6X9K - chains A and C of the 3 polymer chains in the assembly; structure by X-ray diffraction, 2.65 A resolution.

# Chain A
Protein: DNA (cytosine-5)-methyltransferase 1
From: Homo sapiens
Notes: EC 2.1.1.37
Reference sequence: P26358 (DNMT1_HUMAN), isoform P26358-3; residues 729-1600 here correspond to UniProt positions 393-1264 (UniProt number = residue number - 336)
Amino-acid sequence (874 residues; numbered 727 to 1600; the number before each row is that of its first residue):
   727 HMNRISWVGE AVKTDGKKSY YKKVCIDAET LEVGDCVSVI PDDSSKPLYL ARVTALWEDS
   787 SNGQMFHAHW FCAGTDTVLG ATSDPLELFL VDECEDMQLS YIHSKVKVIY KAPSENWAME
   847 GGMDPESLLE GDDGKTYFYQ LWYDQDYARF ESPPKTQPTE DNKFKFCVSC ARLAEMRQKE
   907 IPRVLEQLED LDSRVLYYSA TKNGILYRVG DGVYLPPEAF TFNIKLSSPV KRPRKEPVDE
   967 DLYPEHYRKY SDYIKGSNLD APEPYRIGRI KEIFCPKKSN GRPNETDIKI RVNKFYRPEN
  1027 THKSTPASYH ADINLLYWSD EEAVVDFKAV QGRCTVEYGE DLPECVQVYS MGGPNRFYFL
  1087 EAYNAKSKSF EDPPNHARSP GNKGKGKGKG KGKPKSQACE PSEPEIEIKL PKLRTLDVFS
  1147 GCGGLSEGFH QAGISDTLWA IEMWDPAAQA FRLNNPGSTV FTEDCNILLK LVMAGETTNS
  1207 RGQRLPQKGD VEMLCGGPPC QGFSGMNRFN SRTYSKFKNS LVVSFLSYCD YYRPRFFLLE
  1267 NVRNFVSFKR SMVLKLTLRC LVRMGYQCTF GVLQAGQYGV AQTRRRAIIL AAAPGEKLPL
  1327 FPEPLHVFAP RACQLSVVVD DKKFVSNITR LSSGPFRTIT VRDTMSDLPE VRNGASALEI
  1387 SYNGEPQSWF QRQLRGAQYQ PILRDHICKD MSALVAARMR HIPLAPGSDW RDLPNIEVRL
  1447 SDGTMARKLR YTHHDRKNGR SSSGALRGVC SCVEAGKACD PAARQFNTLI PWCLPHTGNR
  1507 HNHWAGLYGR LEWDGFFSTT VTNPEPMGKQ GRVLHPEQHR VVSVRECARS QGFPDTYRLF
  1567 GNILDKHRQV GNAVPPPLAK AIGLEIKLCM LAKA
Not modelled in the structure: 727-729, 1106-1134
Construct notes: expression tag (727-728)
Ion coordination: Zn2+ site 1: His-793, Cys-820, Cys-893, Cys-896; Zn2+ site 2: Cys-1476, Cys-1478, Cys-1485, His-1502
Ligand contacts: UXM ((2R)-2-{[6-(4-aminopiperidin-1-yl)-3,5-dicyano-4-ethylpyridin-2-yl]sulfanyl}-2-phenylacetamide): Ser-1230, His-1507, Trp-1510, Lys-1535
What the authors report for this chain:
  - binding site for UXM: His-1507
  - mutagenesis - H1507Y (>350-fold): decreased binding to UXM
  - catalytic residues: Cys-1226 (citing earlier work)

# Chain C
Molecule: 12-nt DNA strand
Sequence (12 nucleotides; numbered 1 to 12; the number before each row is that of its first residue):
     1 GAGGCCGCCT GC
Modified / non-standard residues: 5CM (5-methyl-2'-deoxy-cytidine-5'-monophosphate) at position 6

# How chain A and chain C interact
Pairs across the interface - 21 pairs, chain A then chain C:
  Met-1232(A) with DT10(C), sugar contact
  Met-1417(A) with DG3(C), phosphate contact
  Ser-1418(A) with DG3(C), hydrogen bond to the phosphate
  Leu-1420(A) with DG4(C), phosphate contact
  Arg-1424(A) with DG4(C), salt bridge to the phosphate
  Arg-1490(A) with DG4(C), hydrogen bond to the phosphate; DC5(C), salt bridge to the phosphate
  Trp-1498(A) with DC5(C), phosphate contact
  Cys-1499(A) with DC5(C), hydrogen bond to the phosphate; 5CM_6(C), phosphate contact
  Leu-1500(A) with 5CM_6(C), base contact
  His-1502(A) with 5CM_6(C), salt bridge to the phosphate
  Thr-1503(A) with 5CM_6(C), phosphate contact
  Arg-1506(A) with DG7(C), salt bridge to the phosphate
  His-1507(A) with 5CM_6(C), sugar contact; DG7(C), salt bridge to the phosphate
  Trp-1510(A) with 5CM_6(C), base contact
  Met-1533(A) with DG4(C), phosphate contact; DC5(C), base contact; 5CM_6(C), hydrogen bond to the base
  Leu-1570(A) with DA2(C), phosphate contact
Other interface residues (no listed pair), chain A (21 interface residues in all): Asp-1416, Val-1421, Gln-1491, Glu-1531, Gly-1534
Other interface residues (no listed pair), chain C (8 interface residues in all): DC9

# Summary
The interface between chain A and chain C involves 21 residues on one side and 8 on the other, with 4 hydrogen
bonds and 5 salt bridges. Among the polar pairs are Met-1533(A)/5CM_6(C), Ser-1418(A)/DG3(C) and
Arg-1490(A)/DG4(C). Ligands of chain A: compound UXM. From the paper: the catalytic residue Cys-1226(A);
H1507Y of chain A reduces binding to UXM.
Here chain A is DNA (cytosine-5)-methyltransferase 1 (Homo sapiens) and chain C is a 12-nt DNA strand. Entry
6X9K (Human DNMT1(729-1600) Bound to Zebularine-Containing 12mer dsDNA and Inhibitor GSK3685032A) was
determined by X-ray diffraction together with 6X9I and 6X9J from the same study.
